1P51 - chains E and B of the 4 polymer chains in the assembly; structure by X-ray diffraction, 2.50 A resolution.

== Chain E ==
Molecule: 19-nt DNA strand
Sequence (19 nucleotides; each row starts with the number of its first residue):
     2 GCATATCAATTTGTTGCAT

== Chain B ==
Molecule: DNA-binding protein HU
Organism: Anabaena sp
UniProt: P05514 (DBH_ANASP); numbering as in UniProt (aligned over 1-94)
Amino-acid sequence (94 residues; each row starts with the number of its first residue):
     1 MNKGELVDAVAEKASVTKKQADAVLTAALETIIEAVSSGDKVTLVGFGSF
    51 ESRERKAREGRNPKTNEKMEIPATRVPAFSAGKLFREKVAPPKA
Not modelled in the structure: 93-94
Reported in the primary citation:
  - binding site for the 19-nt DNA strand: Arg61

== Chain E / chain B interface ==
Pairs across the interface - 11 pairs, chain E then chain B:
  DG2(E) with Lys41(B), salt bridge to the phosphate
  DG14(E) with Arg58(B), hydrogen bond to the sugar
  DT15(E) with Gly60(B), base contact; Arg61(B), hydrogen bond to the base; Met69(B), phosphate contact; Ile71(B), sugar contact
  DT16(E) with Asn62(B), sugar contact; Pro63(B), base contact; Lys64(B), hydrogen bond to the base; Met69(B), phosphate contact
  DG17(E) with Lys64(B), hydrogen bond to the sugar
Other interface residues (no listed pair), chain E (6 interface residues in all): DT13
Other interface residues (no listed pair), chain B (10 interface residues in all): Glu59

== Summary ==
Chain E and chain B form an interface of 6 and 10 residues respectively, with 4 hydrogen bonds and 1 salt
bridge. Polar pairs include DT15(E)-Arg61(B), DT16(E)-Lys64(B) and DG14(E)-Arg58(B). From the paper: a binding
site for the 19-nt DNA strand at Arg61(B).
Chain E is a 19-nt DNA strand and chain B is DNA-binding protein HU (Anabaena sp); the structure, Anabaena
HU-DNA cocrystal structure (AHU6), was determined by X-ray diffraction (same publication as 1P71 and 1P78).
